Entry 4ZXV (X-ray diffraction, 3.00 A resolution); this record covers chains B and C of the 4 polymer chains in the assembly.

# Chain B (and C)
Name: DnmZ
From: Streptomyces peucetius
Notes: EC 1.14.13.187; chain C of this document is another copy of the same molecule, construct and numbering; everything in this record applies to it too
Amino-acid sequence (425 residues; row label = number of the first residue in the row; numbers below 1 keep their minus sign (Met-19 is residue -19)):
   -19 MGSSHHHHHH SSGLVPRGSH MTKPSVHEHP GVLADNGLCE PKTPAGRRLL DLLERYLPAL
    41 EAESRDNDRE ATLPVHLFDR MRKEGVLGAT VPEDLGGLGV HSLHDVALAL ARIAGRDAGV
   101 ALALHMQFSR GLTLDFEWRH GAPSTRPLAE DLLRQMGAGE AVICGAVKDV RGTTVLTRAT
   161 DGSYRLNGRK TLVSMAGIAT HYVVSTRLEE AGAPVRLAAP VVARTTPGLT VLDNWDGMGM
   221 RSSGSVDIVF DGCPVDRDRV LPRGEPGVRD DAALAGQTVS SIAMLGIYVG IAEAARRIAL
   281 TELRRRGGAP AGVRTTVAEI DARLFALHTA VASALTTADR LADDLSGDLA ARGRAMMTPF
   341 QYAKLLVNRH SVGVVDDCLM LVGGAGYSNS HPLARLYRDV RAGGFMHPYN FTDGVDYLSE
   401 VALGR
Unresolved in the structure: -19 to 9, 189-193 (chain C: -19 to 9, 160-162, 246-247)
Reported in the primary citation:
  - specificity-determining residues: Met106 (proposed by the authors, not directly observed)

# Chain B / chain C interface
Contacting residue pairs (7):
  Ala291(B) - Ala291(C)
  Ala291(B) - Arg294(C)
  Ala291(B) - Thr295(C)
  Arg294(B) - Ala291(C)
  Thr295(B) - Ala291(C)  hydrogen bond (side chain-backbone)
  Thr295(B) - Gly292(C)
  Thr295(B) - Thr295(C)  hydrogen bond
Also at the interface, not in a pair above, chain B (4 interface residues in all): Gly292

# Summary
Chain B and chain C each contribute 4 residues to their interface, with 2 hydrogen bonds. Among the polar
pairs are Thr295(B)-Ala291(C) and Thr295(B)-Thr295(C). The paper reports the specificity determinant
Met106(B).
Chain B and chain C are both DnmZ (Streptomyces peucetius); the structure, Streptomyces peucetius
nitrososynthase DnmZ in ligand-free state, was determined by X-ray diffraction, deposited together with 4ZYJ.
